PDB entry 6J0N | electron microscopy, 3.50 A resolution | chains V and W of the 54 polymer chains in the assembly

# Chain V (and W)
Molecule: Pvc4
Source organism: Photorhabdus asymbiotica subsp. asymbiotica (strain ATCC 43949 / 3105-77)
Notes: chain W of this document is another copy of the same molecule, construct and numbering; everything in this record applies to it too
UniProt: B6VNP1 (B6VNP1_PHOAA); residues 1-410 here correspond to UniProt positions 15-424 (UniProt number = residue number + 14)
Amino-acid sequence (410 residues; row label = number of the first residue in the row):
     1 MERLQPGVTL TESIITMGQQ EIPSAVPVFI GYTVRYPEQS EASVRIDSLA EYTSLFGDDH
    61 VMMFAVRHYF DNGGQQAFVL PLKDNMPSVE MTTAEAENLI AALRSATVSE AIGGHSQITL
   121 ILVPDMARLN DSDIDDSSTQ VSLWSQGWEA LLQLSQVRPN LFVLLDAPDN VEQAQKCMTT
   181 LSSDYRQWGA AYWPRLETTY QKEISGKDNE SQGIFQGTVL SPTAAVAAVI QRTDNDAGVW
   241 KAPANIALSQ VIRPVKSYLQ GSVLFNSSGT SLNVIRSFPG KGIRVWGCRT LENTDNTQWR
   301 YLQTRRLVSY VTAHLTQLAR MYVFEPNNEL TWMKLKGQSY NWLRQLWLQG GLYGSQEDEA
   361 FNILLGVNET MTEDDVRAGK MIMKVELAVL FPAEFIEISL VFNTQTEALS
Disordered / not traced: 135-140, 203-213

# How chain V and chain W interact
Contacting residue pairs (31; chain V residue first):
  Glu2(V) - Leu259(W)
  Glu2(V) - Ser262(W)
  Leu4(V) - Phe265(W)
  Leu4(V) - Ser267(W)
  Leu4(V) - Phe395(W)
  Gln5(V) - Ser262(W)  hydrogen bond (side chain-backbone)
  Gln5(V) - Phe265(W)
  Gln5(V) - Phe395(W)
  Pro6(V) - Phe265(W)
  Pro6(V) - Trp286(W)  hydrogen bond (backbone-side chain)
  Pro6(V) - Glu394(W)
  Pro6(V) - Phe395(W)  hydrophobic
  Gly7(V) - Glu394(W)  hydrogen bond (backbone-backbone)
  Gly7(V) - Phe395(W)
  Gly7(V) - Ile396(W)  hydrogen bond (backbone-backbone)
  Val8(V) - Ile396(W)
  Val8(V) - Ile398(W)  hydrophobic
  Thr9(V) - Ile396(W)  hydrogen bond (backbone-backbone)
  Thr9(V) - Glu397(W)
  Thr9(V) - Ile398(W)
  Leu10(V) - Ile398(W)
  Thr11(V) - Glu397(W)
  Thr11(V) - Ile398(W)  hydrogen bond (backbone-backbone)
  Thr11(V) - Ser399(W)
  Ser13(V) - Ser399(W)
  Ile14(V) - Val401(W)  hydrophobic
  Asp71(V) - Gln405(W)
  Arg232(V) - Ala408(W)
  Leu248(V) - Leu409(W)
  Ser249(V) - Ala408(W)
  Ser249(V) - Leu409(W)
Other interface residues (no listed pair), chain V (20 interface residues in all): Ile15, Phe70, Asn72, Ala247, Gln250
Other interface residues (no listed pair), chain W (21 interface residues in all): Tyr258, Arg276, Thr404, Thr406, Glu407, Ser410

# Overview
20 residues of chain V and 21 residues of chain W are in contact; the contacts include 6 hydrogen bonds. Polar
pairs include Gln5(V)-Ser262(W), Pro6(V)-Trp286(W) and Gly7(V)-Glu394(W).
Chain V and chain W are both Pvc4 (Photorhabdus asymbiotica subsp. asymbiotica (strain ATCC 43949 / 3105-77));
the structure, Cryo-EM Structure of an Extracellular Contractile Injection System, baseplate in extended
state, refined in C6 symmetry, was determined by electron microscopy, deposited together with 6J0B, 6J0C, 6J0F
and 6J0M.
